PDB entry 7MW4 | electron microscopy, 3.42 A resolution | chains A and E of the 9 polymer chains in the assembly

== Chain A ==
Molecule: Spike glycoprotein
Source organism: Severe acute respiratory syndrome coronavirus 2
Reference sequence: P0DTC2 (SPIKE_SARS2); residue numbers follow UniProt; this construct covers 1-1208
Amino-acid sequence (1288 residues; numbered 1 to 1288; the number before each row is that of its first residue):
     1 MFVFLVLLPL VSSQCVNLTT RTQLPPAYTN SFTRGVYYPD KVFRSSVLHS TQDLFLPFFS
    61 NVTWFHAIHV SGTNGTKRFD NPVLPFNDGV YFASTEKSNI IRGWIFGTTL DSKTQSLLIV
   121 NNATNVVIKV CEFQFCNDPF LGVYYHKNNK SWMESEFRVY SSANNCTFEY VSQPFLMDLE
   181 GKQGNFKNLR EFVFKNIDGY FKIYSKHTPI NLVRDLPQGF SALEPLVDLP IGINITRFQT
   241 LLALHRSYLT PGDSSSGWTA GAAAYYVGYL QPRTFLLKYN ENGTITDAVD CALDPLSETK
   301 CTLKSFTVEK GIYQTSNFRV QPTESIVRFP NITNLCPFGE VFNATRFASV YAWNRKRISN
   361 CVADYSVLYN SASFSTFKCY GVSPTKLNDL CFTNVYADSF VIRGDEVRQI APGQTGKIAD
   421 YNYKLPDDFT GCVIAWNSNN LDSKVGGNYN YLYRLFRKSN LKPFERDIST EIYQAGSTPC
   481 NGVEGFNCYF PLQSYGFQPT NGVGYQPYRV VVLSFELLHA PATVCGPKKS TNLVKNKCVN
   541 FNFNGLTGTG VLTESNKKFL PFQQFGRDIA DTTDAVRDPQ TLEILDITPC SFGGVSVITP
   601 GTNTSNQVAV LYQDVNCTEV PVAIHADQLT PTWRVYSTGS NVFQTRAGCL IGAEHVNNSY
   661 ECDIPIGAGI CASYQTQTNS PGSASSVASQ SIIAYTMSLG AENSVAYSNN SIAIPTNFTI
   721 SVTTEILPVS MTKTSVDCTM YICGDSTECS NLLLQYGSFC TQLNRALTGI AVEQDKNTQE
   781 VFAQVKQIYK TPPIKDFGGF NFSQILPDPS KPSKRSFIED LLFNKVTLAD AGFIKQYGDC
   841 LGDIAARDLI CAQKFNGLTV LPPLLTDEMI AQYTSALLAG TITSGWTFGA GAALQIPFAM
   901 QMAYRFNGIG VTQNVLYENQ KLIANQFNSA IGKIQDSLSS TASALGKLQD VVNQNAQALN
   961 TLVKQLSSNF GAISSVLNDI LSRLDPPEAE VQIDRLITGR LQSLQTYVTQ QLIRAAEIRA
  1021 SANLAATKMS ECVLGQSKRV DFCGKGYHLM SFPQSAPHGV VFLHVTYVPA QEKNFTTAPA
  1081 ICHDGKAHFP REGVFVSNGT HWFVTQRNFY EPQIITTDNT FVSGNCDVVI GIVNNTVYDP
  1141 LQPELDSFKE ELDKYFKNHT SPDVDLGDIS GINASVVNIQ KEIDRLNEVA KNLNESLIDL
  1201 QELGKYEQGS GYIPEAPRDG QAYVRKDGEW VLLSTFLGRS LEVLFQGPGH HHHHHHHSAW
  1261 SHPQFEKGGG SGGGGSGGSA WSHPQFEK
Not modelled in the structure: 1-26, 68-78, 96-97, 142-156, 177-186, 246-262, 621-640, 676-689, 828-853, 1146-1288
Construct notes: conflict Gly682 (Arg in P0DTC2), Ser683 (Arg in P0DTC2), Ser685 (Arg in P0DTC2), Pro986 (Lys in P0DTC2), Pro987 (Val in P0DTC2); expression tag (1209-1288)
UniProt features mapped onto this chain:
  - region: Asn280 to Cys301 (Putative superantigen), Arg403 to Asp405 (Integrin-binding motif), Asn448 to Phe456 (Immunodominant HLA epitope recognized by the CD8+), Pro681, Ala684 (Putative superantigen), Ser816 to Tyr837 (Fusion peptide 1), Lys835 to Phe855 (Fusion peptide 2), Asp1163 to Glu1202 (Heptad repeat 2)
  - site: Arg815, Ser816 (Cleavage)
  - glycosylation: Asn17 (N-linked (GlcNAc...) (complex) asparagine), Asn61 (N-linked (GlcNAc...) (hybrid) asparagine), Asn74 (N-linked (GlcNAc...) (complex) asparagine), Asn122 (N-linked (GlcNAc...) (hybrid) asparagine), Asn149 (N-linked (GlcNAc...) (complex) asparagine), Asn165 (N-linked (GlcNAc...) (complex) asparagine), Asn234 (N-linked (GlcNAc...) (high mannose) asparagine), Asn282 (N-linked (GlcNAc...) (complex) asparagine), Thr323 (O-linked (GalNAc) threonine), Ser325 (O-linked (HexNAc...) serine), Asn331 (N-linked (GlcNAc...) (complex) asparagine), Asn343 (N-linked (GlcNAc...) (complex) asparagine), Asn603 (N-linked (GlcNAc...) (hybrid) asparagine), Asn616 (N-linked (GlcNAc...) (complex) asparagine), Asn657 (N-linked (GlcNAc...) (complex) asparagine), Thr676 (O-linked (GlcNAc...) threonine), Thr678 (O-linked (GlcNAc...) threonine), Asn709 (N-linked (GlcNAc...) (high mannose) asparagine), Asn717 (N-linked (GlcNAc...) (hybrid) asparagine), Asn801 (N-linked (GlcNAc...) (hybrid) asparagine) and 6 more in UniProt
  - natural variant: Leu5 (L5F: In strain: Iota/B.1.526), Ser13 (S13I: In strain: Epsilon/B.1.427/B.1.429), Leu18 (L18F: In strain: Beta/B.1.351, Gamma/P.1 and 1 more), Thr19 (T19I: In strain: Omicron/BQ.1.1, Omicron/XBB.1.5 and 1 more; T19R: In strain: Delta/B.1.617.2, Omicron/BA.2 and 4 more), Thr20 (T20N: In strain: Gamma/P.1), Leu24 to Ala27 (sequence variant, change not given here; In strain: Omicron/BA.2, Omicron/BA.2.12.1 and 6 more), Pro26 (P26S: In strain: Gamma/P.1), Gln52 (Q52H: In strain: Omicron/EG.5.1), Ala67 (A67V: In strain: Eta/B.1.525, Omicron/BA.1), His69 to Val70 (deletion: In strain: Alpha/B.1.1.7, Eta/B.1.525 and 5 more), Gly75 (G75V: In strain: Lambda/C.37), Thr76 (T76I: In strain: Lambda/C.37), 82 further natural variant entries in UniProt
  - mutagenesis: His69 to Val70 (Increased incorporation of cleaved spike into virions), Asn121 (N121Q: Partial loss of biliverdin affinity), Arg190 (R190K: Partial loss of biliverdin affinity), Asn234 (N234Q: Increased resistance to neutralizing antibodies), Asn331 (N331Q: Reduced viral infectivity), Asn343 (N343Q: Reduced viral infectivity), Leu452 (L452R: Increased resistance to neutralizing antibodies. Decreases HLA binding to NF9 epitope. Increased binding affinity to human ACE2), Tyr453 (Y453F: Decreased HLA binding to NF9 epitope. Increased binding affinity to human ACE2), Ala475 (A475V: Increased resistance to neutralizing antibodies), Val483 (V483A: Increased resistance to neutralizing antibodies), Glu484 (E484D: Increased replication in human TMEM106B overexpressing cells), Phe490 (F490L: Increased resistance to neutralizing antibodies and human covalescent sera neutralization), 12 further mutagenesis entries in UniProt
Cystine bridges: Cys131-Cys166, Cys291-Cys301, Cys336-Cys361, Cys379-Cys432, Cys391-Cys525, Cys480-Cys488, Cys538-Cys590, Cys617-Cys649, Cys662-Cys671, Cys738-Cys760, Cys743-Cys749, Cys1032-Cys1043, Cys1082-Cys1126
Covalently attached groups: N-acetylglucosamine (NAG) linked to Asn61, Asn122, Asn165, Asn234, Asn282, Asn331, Asn343, Asn603, Asn616, Asn657, Asn709, Asn717, Asn801, Asn1074, Asn1098, Asn1134

== Chain E ==
Molecule: Fab of antibody clone 6, light chain
Source organism: Homo sapiens
Notes: antibody fragment or engineered binder
Amino-acid sequence (238 residues; each row starts with the number of its first residue):
     1 MEKDTLLLWV LLLWVPGSTG DIVLTQSPAS LAVSLGQRAT ISCRASESVD NYGISFMNWF
    61 QQTPGQPPKL LIYGSSNQGS GVPARFSGSG SGTDFSLNIH PMEEDDTAMY FCQQSKEVPY
   121 TFGGGTKLEI KRTVAAPSVF IFPPSDEQLK SGTASVVCLL NNFYPREAKV QWKVDNALQS
   181 GNSQESVTEQ DSKDSTYSLS STLTLSKADY EKHKVYACEV THQGLSSPVT KSFNRGEA
Not modelled in the structure: 1-21, 237-238
Cystine bridges: Cys43-Cys112, Cys158-Cys218

== Interface between chain A and chain E ==
Contacting residue pairs (16; chain A residue first):
  Lys417(A) with Tyr52(E), hydrogen bond (side chain-backbone)
  Tyr449(A) with Gly79(E)
  Leu455(A) with Ile54(E), hydrophobic
  Phe456(A) with Tyr52(E), hydrophobic; Ile54(E), hydrophobic
  Ala475(A) with Tyr52(E), hydrogen bond (backbone-side chain)
  Phe486(A) with Ser115(E); Lys116(E); Glu117(E); Val118(E); Tyr120(E)
  Gln493(A) with Tyr73(E), hydrogen bond; Asn77(E)
  Ser494(A) with Asn77(E)
  Gln498(A) with Gln78(E), hydrogen bond; Ala84(E)
Other interface residues (no listed pair), chain A (15 interface residues in all): Gly446, Tyr473, Gly476, Tyr489, Tyr495, Thr500
Other interface residues (no listed pair), chain E (14 interface residues in all): Phe56, Val82

== Summary ==
Chain A and chain E form an interface of 15 and 14 residues respectively, with 4 hydrogen bonds. Among the
polar pairs are Lys417(A)-Tyr52(E), Ala475(A)-Tyr52(E) and Gln493(A)-Tyr73(E). Covalently linked
N-acetylglucosamine: at Asn61(A), Asn122(A), Asn165(A), Asn234(A), Asn282(A) and Asn331(A) and 10 more.
Here chain A is Spike glycoprotein (Severe acute respiratory syndrome coronavirus 2) and chain E is Fab of
antibody clone 6, light chain (Homo sapiens). Entry 7MW4 (Structure of the SARS-CoV-2 Spike trimer with one
RBD down in complex with the Fab fragment ...) was determined by electron microscopy together with 7MW2, 7MW3,
7MW5 and 7MW6 from the same study.
